Entry 5A6F (electron microscopy, 4.20 A resolution (low resolution: residue-level contacts below are approximate; hydrogen-bond / salt-bridge calls are withheld)); this record covers chains C and D.

# Chain C
Name: Gating ring of potassium channel subfamily T member 1
Organism: Gallus gallus
Reference sequence: Q8QFV0 (KCNT1_CHICK); residue numbers follow UniProt; this construct covers 351-1019, 1141-1171
Sequence (700 residues; each row starts with the number of its first residue; note: 121 numbers in that range are skipped by the numbering (no residue carries them; nothing is unmodelled there)):
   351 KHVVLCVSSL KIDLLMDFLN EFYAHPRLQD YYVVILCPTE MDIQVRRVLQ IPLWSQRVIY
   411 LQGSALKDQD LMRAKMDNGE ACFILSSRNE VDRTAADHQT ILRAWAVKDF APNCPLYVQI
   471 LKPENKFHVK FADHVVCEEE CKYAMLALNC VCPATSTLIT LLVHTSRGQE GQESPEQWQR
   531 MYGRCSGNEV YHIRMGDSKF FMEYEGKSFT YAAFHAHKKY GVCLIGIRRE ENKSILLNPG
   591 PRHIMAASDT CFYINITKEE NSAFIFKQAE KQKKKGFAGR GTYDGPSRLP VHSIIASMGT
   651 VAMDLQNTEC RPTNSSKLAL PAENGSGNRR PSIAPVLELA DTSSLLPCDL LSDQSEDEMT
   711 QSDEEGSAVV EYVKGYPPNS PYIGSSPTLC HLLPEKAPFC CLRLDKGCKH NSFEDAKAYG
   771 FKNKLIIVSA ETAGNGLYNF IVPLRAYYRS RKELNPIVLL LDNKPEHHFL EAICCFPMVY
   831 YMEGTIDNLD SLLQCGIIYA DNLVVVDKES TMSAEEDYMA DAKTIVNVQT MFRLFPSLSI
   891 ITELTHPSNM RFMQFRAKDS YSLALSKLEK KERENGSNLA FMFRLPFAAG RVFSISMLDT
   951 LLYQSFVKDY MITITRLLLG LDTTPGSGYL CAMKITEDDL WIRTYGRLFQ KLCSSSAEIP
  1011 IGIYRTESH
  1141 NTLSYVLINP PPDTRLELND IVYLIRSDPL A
Disordered / not traced: 613-768, 861-864
UniProt features mapped onto this chain:
  - binding site (Na(+)): Leu511, His514, Ser536, Asn538, Arg753, Lys756, Phe771
  - binding site (Zn(2+)): Cys750, Cys751, Cys758, His760
  - binding site (K(+)): Arg753, Lys756, Asn761, Tyr769, Gly770, Ser779, Leu810, Asp812, Gly834, Asp857

# Chain D
Name: RCK2 elaboration of potassium channel subfamily T member 1
Organism: Gallus gallus
Sequence (43 residues; numbered 1071 to 1113; the number before each row is that of its first residue; X marks 43 residues of unknown identity (built as UNK)):
  1071 XXXXXXXXXX XXXXXXXXXX XXXXXXXXXX XXXXXXXXXX XXX

# Interface between chain C and chain D
Chain C residues in contact with chain D, 6 residues: Lys480, Tyr797, Glu821, Thr973, Pro975, Leu1170

# Overview
Chain C and chain D make no direct contact in this assembly. UniProt lists 7 Na+-binding residues, 4
Zn2+-binding residues and 10 K+-binding residues on chain C.
Chain C is Gating ring of potassium channel subfamily T member 1 and chain D is RCK2 elaboration of potassium
channel subfamily T member 1, both from Gallus gallus; the structure, Cryo-EM structure of the Slo2.2
Na-activated K channel, was determined by electron microscopy (same publication as 5A6E and 5A6G).
